6EEH - chain A; structure by X-ray diffraction, 1.63 A resolution.

# Chain A
Molecule: Carbonic anhydrase 2
Organism: Homo sapiens
Notes: EC 4.2.1.1
Reference sequence: P00918 (CAH2_HUMAN); the author numbering skips numbers that UniProt does not, so the offset changes along the chain: 4-125 = UniProt 4-125; 127-261 = UniProt 126-260
Chain sequence (257 residues; each row starts with the number of its first residue; note: 1 number in that range is skipped by the numbering (no residue carries it; nothing is unmodelled there)):
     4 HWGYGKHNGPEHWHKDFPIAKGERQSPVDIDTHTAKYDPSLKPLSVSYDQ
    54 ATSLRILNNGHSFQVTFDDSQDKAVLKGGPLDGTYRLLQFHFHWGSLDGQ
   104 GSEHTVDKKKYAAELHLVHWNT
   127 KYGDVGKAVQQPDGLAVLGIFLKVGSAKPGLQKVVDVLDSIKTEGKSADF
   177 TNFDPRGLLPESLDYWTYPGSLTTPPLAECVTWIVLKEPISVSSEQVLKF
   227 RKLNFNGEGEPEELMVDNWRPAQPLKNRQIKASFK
Sequence notes: engineered mutation Ser65 (Ala in P00918), Gln67 (Asn in P00918), Thr69 (Glu in P00918), Leu91 (Ile in P00918), Val131 (Phe130 in P00918), Glu170 (Lys169 in P00918), Ala204 (Leu203 in P00918)
Metal / ion sites: Zn2+: His94, His96, His119 (together with J4D)
Ligand contacts:
  - J4D (N-[2-hydroxy-3-nitro-5-(nitrosulfonyl)phenyl]-N'-(pentafluorophenyl)urea), molecule 1: Trp5, Phe20, His64, Val131, Thr200, Pro201, Pro202
  - J4D, molecule 2: Asn62, His64, Ser65, Gln67, Leu91, Gln92, His94, His96, Glu106, His119, Val121, Val131, Gly132, Val135, Val143, Leu198, Thr199, Thr200, Pro201, Pro202
  - J4D, molecule 3: Asp130, Gly132, Lys133, Val135, Gln136, Pro202, Ala204
Curated features (UniProtKB/Swiss-Prot):
  - active site: His64 (Proton donor/acceptor)
  - binding site (Zn(2+)): His94, His96, His119
  - binding site (substrate): Thr199, Thr200
  - site: Tyr7 (Fine-tunes the proton-transfer properties of H-64), Asn62 (Fine-tunes the proton-transfer properties of H-64), Gln92 (Involved in the binding of some activators, including histamine and L-histidine)
  - modified residue (Phosphoserine): Ser166, Ser173
Reported in the primary citation:
  - binding site for J4D: Asn62, Gln67, Val131, Val135, Leu198, Thr199, Pro202

# Overview
Bound to chain A: 3 copies of compound J4D. The Zn2+ site is built by His94, His96 and His119. UniProt lists
active-site residue His64, 3 Zn2+-binding residues and substrate-binding residues Thr199 and Thr200. The paper
reports a binding site for J4D at Asn62, Gln67 and Val131 among others.
Chain A is Carbonic anhydrase 2 (Homo sapiens); the structure, Bioreductive
4-hydroxy-3-nitro-5-ureido-benzenesulfonamides selectively target the tumor-associated carbonic anhydrase
isoforms IX and XII and show hypoxia-enhanced cytotoxicity ..., was determined by X-ray diffraction together
with 6EBE, 6ECZ, 6EDA, 6EEA and 6EEO from the same study.
